PDB entry 7NZ2 | electron microscopy, 11.00 A resolution (very low resolution: no residue pairs are listed; an interface is given only as per-side residue counts) | chains J1 and K1 of the 44 polymer chains in the assembly

Chain J1:
Protein: Macrodomain Ter protein
Organism: Photorhabdus thracensis
UniProtKB: A0A0F7LUV5 (A0A0F7LUV5_9GAMM); residue numbers follow UniProt; this construct covers 1-151
Amino-acid sequence (151 residues; numbered 1 to 151; the number before each row is that of its first residue):
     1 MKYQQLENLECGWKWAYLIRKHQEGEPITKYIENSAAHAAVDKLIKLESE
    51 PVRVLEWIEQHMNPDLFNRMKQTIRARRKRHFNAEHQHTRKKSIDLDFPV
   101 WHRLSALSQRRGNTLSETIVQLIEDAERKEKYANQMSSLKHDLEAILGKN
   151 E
Disordered / not traced: 136-151

Chain K1:
Molecule: matS2 DNA 80 b, oligo FBA769
Sequence (80 nucleotides; numbered 1 to 80; the number before each row is that of its first residue):
     1 CTCGCCTGTAAAGTAGGCATTAGTTGTTCGTAGTGCTCGTCTGGCTCTGG
    51 ATTACCCGCCACTGTTACATTGTAACGGCA
Disordered / not traced: 1-3

How chain J1 and chain K1 interact:
At this resolution (11 A) residue pairs are not listed: 16 residues of chain J1 and 7 of chain K1 lie at the interface.

In short:
16 residues of chain J1 and 7 residues of chain K1 are in contact.
Here chain J1 is Macrodomain Ter protein (Photorhabdus thracensis) and chain K1 is matS2 DNA 80 b, oligo
FBA769. Entry 7NZ2 (Cryo-EM structure of the MukBEF-MatP-DNA tetrad) was determined by electron microscopy
together with 7NYW, 7NYX, 7NYY, 7NYZ, 7NZ0, 7NZ3 and 7NZ4 from the same study.
